PDB entry 6UKF | X-ray diffraction, 1.00 A resolution | chains X and A of the 3 polymer chains in the assembly

Chain X:
Protein: HhaI Restriction Endonuclease
Source organism: Haemophilus parahaemolyticus
Notes: EC 3.-.-.-
UniProt: I3DBY6 (I3DBY6_HAEPH); numbering as in UniProt (aligned over 1-258)
Amino-acid sequence (258 residues; each row starts with the number of its first residue):
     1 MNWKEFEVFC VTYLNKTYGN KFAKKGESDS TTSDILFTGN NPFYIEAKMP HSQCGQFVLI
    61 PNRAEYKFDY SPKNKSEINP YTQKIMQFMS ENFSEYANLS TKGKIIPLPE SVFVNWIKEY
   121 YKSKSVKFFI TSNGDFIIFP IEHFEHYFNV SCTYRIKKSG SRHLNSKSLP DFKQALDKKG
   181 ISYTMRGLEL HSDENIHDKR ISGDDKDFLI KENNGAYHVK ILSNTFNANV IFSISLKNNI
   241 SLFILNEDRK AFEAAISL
Bound ions: Ca2+: Ser-151, Thr-153
Reported in the primary citation:
  - catalytic residues: Asp-34, Glu-46, Lys-48
  - binding site for the 13-nt DNA strand: Ser-28, Gln-53, Arg-155, Lys-157, Lys-158, Ser-159, Gly-160, Ser-161
  - specificity-determining residues: Arg-155, Lys-157
  - binding site for the 13-nt DNA strand (chain A): Lys-48, Gln-53, Gln-56, Asn-74, Arg-155, Lys-157, Lys-158, Ser-159, Gly-160, Ser-161

Chain A:
Molecule: 13-nt DNA strand
Sequence (13 nucleotides; each row starts with the number of its first residue):
     1 TCCAAGCGCA ACG

Interface between chain X and chain A:
Contacting residue pairs (48; chain X residue first):
  Asn-2(X) / DA11(A)  phosphate contact
  Trp-3(X) / DC9(A)  sugar contact
  Trp-3(X) / DA10(A)  phosphate contact
  Trp-3(X) / DA11(A)  hydrogen bond to the phosphate
  Glu-7(X) / DC9(A)  sugar contact
  Ser-30(X) / DC7(A)  phosphate contact
  Asp-34(X) / DC9(A)  phosphate contact
  Glu-46(X) / DC9(A)  phosphate contact
  Lys-48(X) / DC9(A)  salt bridge to the phosphate
  Lys-48(X) / DA10(A)  salt bridge to the phosphate
  Met-49(X) / DA10(A)  hydrogen bond to the phosphate
  His-51(X) / DA10(A)  base contact
  Ser-52(X) / DA10(A)  hydrogen bond to the phosphate
  Gln-53(X) / DC9(A)  base contact
  Gln-53(X) / DA10(A)  base contact
  Gly-55(X) / DG8(A)  phosphate contact
  Gln-56(X) / DG6(A)  sugar contact
  Gln-56(X) / DC7(A)  hydrogen bond to the phosphate
  Phe-57(X) / DC7(A)  phosphate contact
  Val-58(X) / DG6(A)  phosphate contact
  Val-58(X) / DC7(A)  hydrogen bond to the phosphate
  Ser-71(X) / DG6(A)  hydrogen bond to the phosphate
  Lys-73(X) / DA5(A)  phosphate contact
  Lys-73(X) / DG6(A)  sugar contact
  Asn-74(X) / DG6(A)  sugar contact
  Asn-74(X) / DC7(A)  phosphate contact
  Lys-75(X) / DG6(A)  phosphate contact
  Lys-75(X) / DC7(A)  hydrogen bond to the phosphate
  Tyr-120(X) / DC7(A)  hydrogen bond to the phosphate
  Tyr-120(X) / DG8(A)  hydrogen bond to the phosphate
  Lys-157(X) / DC7(A)  base contact
  Lys-157(X) / DG8(A)  hydrogen bond to the base
  Lys-157(X) / DC9(A)  base contact
  Ser-159(X) / DA5(A)  base contact
  Ser-159(X) / DG6(A)  hydrogen bond to the base
  Gly-160(X) / DG6(A)  hydrogen bond to the base
  Arg-162(X) / DC3(A)  salt bridge to the phosphate
  Asn-165(X) / DC2(A)  phosphate contact
  Asn-165(X) / DC3(A)  hydrogen bond to the phosphate
  Ser-166(X) / DC2(A)  phosphate contact
  Lys-167(X) / DC2(A)  hydrogen bond to the phosphate
  Lys-167(X) / DC3(A)  phosphate contact
  Ser-168(X) / DC3(A)  phosphate contact
  Lys-206(X) / DC3(A)  salt bridge to the phosphate
  Thr-225(X) / DA4(A)  sugar contact
  Thr-225(X) / DA5(A)  hydrogen bond to the phosphate
  Asn-227(X) / DA5(A)  sugar contact
  Asn-227(X) / DG6(A)  hydrogen bond to the phosphate
Interface residues without a listed pair, chain X (38 interface residues in all): Ala-47, Ser-76, Tyr-121, Arg-155, Lys-158, Ser-161, Ile-231

Overview:
38 residues of chain X face 10 of chain A across their interface; the contacts include 16 hydrogen bonds and 4
salt bridges. Polar pairs include Lys-157(X)/DG8(A), Ser-159(X)/DG6(A) and Gly-160(X)/DG6(A). From the paper:
catalytic residues Asp-34(X), Glu-46(X) and Lys-48(X); a binding site for the 13-nt DNA strand (chain A) at
Lys-48(X), Gln-53(X) and Gln-56(X) among others.
Chain X is HhaI Restriction Endonuclease (Haemophilus parahaemolyticus) and chain A is a 13-nt DNA strand; the
structure, HhaI endonuclease in Complex with DNA at 1 Angstrom Resolution, was determined by X-ray diffraction
(same publication as 6UKE, 6UKG, 6UKH and 6UKI).
